Entry 4QVQ (X-ray diffraction, 2.60 A resolution); this record covers chains O and P of the 28 polymer chains in the assembly.

[Chain O]
Molecule: Proteasome subunit alpha type-2
Organism: Saccharomyces cerevisiae
Notes: EC 3.4.25.1; engineered mutation(s): M45I
Reference sequence: P23639 (PSA2_YEAST); numbering as in UniProt (aligned over 1-250)
Amino-acid sequence (250 residues; each row starts with the number of its first residue):
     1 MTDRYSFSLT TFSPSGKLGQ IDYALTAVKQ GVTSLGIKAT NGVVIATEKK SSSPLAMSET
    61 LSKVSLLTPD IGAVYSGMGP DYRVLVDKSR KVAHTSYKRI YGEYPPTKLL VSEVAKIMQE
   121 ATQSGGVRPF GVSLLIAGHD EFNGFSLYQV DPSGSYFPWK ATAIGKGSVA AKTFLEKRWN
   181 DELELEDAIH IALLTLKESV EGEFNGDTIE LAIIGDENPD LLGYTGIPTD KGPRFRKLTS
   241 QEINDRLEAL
UniProt features mapped onto this chain:
  - cross-link: Lys-108 (Glycyl lysine isopeptide (Lys-Gly) (interchain with G-Cter in ubiquitin))

[Chain P]
Molecule: Proteasome subunit alpha type-3
Organism: Saccharomyces cerevisiae
Notes: EC 3.4.25.1
Reference sequence: P23638 (PSA3_YEAST); residues 0-257 here correspond to UniProt positions 1-258 (UniProt number = residue number + 1)
Amino-acid sequence (258 residues; numbered 0 to 257; the number before each row is that of its first residue; numbering starts at 0):
     0 MGSRRYDSRT TIFSPEGRLY QVEYALESIS HAGTAIGIMA SDGIVLAAER KVTSTLLEQD
    60 TSTEKLYKLN DKIAVAVAGL TADAEILINT ARIHAQNYLK TYNEDIPVEI LVRRLSDIKQ
   120 GYTQHGGLRP FGVSFIYAGY DDRYGYQLYT SNPSGNYTGW KAISVGANTS AAQTLLQMDY
   180 KDDMKVDDAI ELALKTLSKT TDSSALTYDR LEFATIRKGA NDGEVYQKIF KPQEIKDILV
   240 KTGITKKDED EEADEDMK
Not modelled in the structure: 0, 245-257
UniProt features mapped onto this chain:
  - cross-link (Glycyl lysine isopeptide (Lys-Gly)): Lys-99 (interchain with G-Cter in ubiquitin), Lys-198 (interchain with G-Cter in ubiquitin), Lys-230 (interchain with G-Cter in ubiquitin)

[Chain O / chain P interface]
Contacting residue pairs (60; chain O residue first):
  Arg-4(O) with Ser-2(P), hydrogen bond (backbone-side chain)
  Tyr-5(O) with Ser-2(P); Tyr-5(P)
  Ser-6(O) with Gly-125(P); Leu-127(P)
  Phe-7(O) with Ser-2(P); Tyr-5(P); Asp-6(P); Gly-126(P)
  Ser-8(O) with Gly-126(P), hydrogen bond (backbone-backbone); Leu-127(P); Arg-128(P), hydrogen bond (side chain-backbone)
  Thr-10(O) with Arg-128(P)
  Thr-11(O) with Ser-7(P); Thr-9(P); Gln-20(P)
  Phe-12(O) with Gln-20(P); Tyr-23(P); Ala-24(P), hydrophobic; Ser-27(P); Arg-128(P); Pro-129(P); Gly-131(P)
  Ser-13(O) with Tyr-23(P)
  Pro-14(O) with Tyr-23(P), hydrophobic; Glu-26(P)
  Ser-15(O) with Glu-26(P)
  Gly-16(O) with Tyr-23(P); Ser-27(P), hydrogen bond (backbone-side chain)
  Lys-38(O) with Glu-57(P), salt bridge
  Ser-112(O) with Glu-84(P)
  Lys-116(O) with Ile-85(P)
  Gln-119(O) with Ala-81(P); Asp-82(P), hydrogen bond; Ile-85(P); Arg-128(P)
  Thr-122(O) with Arg-128(P), hydrogen bond (backbone-side chain)
  Gln-123(O) with Tyr-121(P); Leu-127(P); Arg-128(P), hydrogen bond (side chain-backbone); Phe-130(P)
  Gly-125(O) with Leu-127(P)
  Ser-153(O) with Ala-81(P)
  Gly-154(O) with Ala-81(P)
  Ser-155(O) with Ala-81(P)
  Tyr-156(O) with Glu-84(P), hydrogen bond
  Phe-157(O) with Leu-56(P), hydrophobic
  Pro-158(O) with Leu-56(P); Glu-57(P), hydrogen bond (backbone-backbone); Thr-60(P); Ser-61(P)
  Trp-159(O) with Ser-53(P); Leu-55(P)
  Lys-160(O) with Thr-54(P), hydrogen bond (side chain-backbone); Leu-55(P), hydrogen bond (backbone-backbone); Leu-56(P); Glu-57(P)
  Ala-161(O) with Leu-55(P)
  Leu-175(O) with Leu-55(P), hydrophobic
  Glu-176(O) with Thr-54(P)
Interface residues without a listed pair, chain O (34 interface residues in all): Leu-18, Ser-124, Tyr-148, Trp-179
Interface residues without a listed pair, chain P (32 interface residues in all): His-30, Leu-79, Thr-80

[Overview]
The interface between chain O and chain P involves 34 residues on one side and 32 on the other; the contacts
include 11 hydrogen bonds and 1 salt bridge. Among the polar pairs are Lys-38(O)/Glu-57(P), Arg-4(O)/Ser-2(P)
and Ser-8(O)/Arg-128(P).
Chain O is Proteasome subunit alpha type-2 and chain P is Proteasome subunit alpha type-3, both from
Saccharomyces cerevisiae; the structure, yCP beta5-M45I mutant in complex with bortezomib, was determined by
X-ray diffraction together with 4QUX, 4QUY, 4QV0, 4QV1, 4QV3, 4QV4 and 42 further entries from the same study.
